PDB entry 3DUX | X-ray diffraction, 1.60 A resolution | chains L and H of the 3 polymer chains in the assembly

== Chain L ==
Name: Thrombin Light Chain
From: Homo sapiens
Notes: EC 3.4.21.5
UniProt: P00734 (THRB_HUMAN); residues 1-14 here correspond to UniProt positions 336-349 (UniProt number = residue number + 335)
Chain sequence (36 residues; row label = number of the first residue in the row; a row labelled like 14A-14N holds insertion residues (14A, then the next letters in order)):
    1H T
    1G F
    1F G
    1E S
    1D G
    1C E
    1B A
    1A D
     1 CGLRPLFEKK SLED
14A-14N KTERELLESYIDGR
Disordered / not traced: 1H, 1G, 1F, 1E, 1D, 1C, 14L-14N
UniProt features mapped onto this chain:
  - site: Arg14N (Cleavage)

== Chain H ==
Name: Thrombin Heavy Chain
From: Homo sapiens
Notes: EC 3.4.21.5
UniProt: P00734 (THRB_HUMAN); the construct lacks a stretch of the UniProt sequence and is renumbered around it, so the offset changes along the chain: 16-36 = UniProt 364-384; 37-60 = UniProt 386-409; 61-77 = UniProt 419-435; 78-97 = UniProt 437-456; 7 more segments
Chain sequence (259 residues; each row starts with the number of its first residue; note: 1 number in that range is skipped by the numbering (no residue carries it; nothing is unmodelled there); a row labelled like 60A-60I holds insertion residues (60A, then the next letters in order)):
    16 IVEGSDAEIG MSPWQVMLFR K
   36A S
    37 PQELLCGASL ISDRWVLTAA HCLL
60A-60I YPPWDKNFT
    61 ENDLLVRIGK HSRTRYE
   77A R
    78 NIEKISMLEK IYIHPRYNWR
   97A E
    98 NLDRDIALMK LKKPVAFSDY IHPVCLPDRE TA
129A-129C ASL
   130 LQAGYKGRVT GWGNLKETWT
149A-149E ANVGK
   150 GQPSVLQVVN LPIVERPVCK DSTRIRITDN MFCAG
  184A Y
   185 KP
186A-186D DEGK
   187 RGDACEGDSG GPFVMKSP
204A-204B FN
   205 NRWYQMGIVS WGE
   219 GCD
  221A R
   222 DGKYGFYTHV FRLKKWIQKV IDQFGE
Disordered / not traced: 147-149, 149A-149E, 150, 247
Disulfides: Cys42-Cys58, Cys168-Cys182, Cys191-Cys220
Ligand contacts: 64U (3-cyclohexyl-D-alanyl-N-(3-chlorobenzyl)-L-prolinamide): His57, Tyr60A, Trp60D, Glu97A, Asn98, Leu99, Ile174, Asp189, Ala190, Cys191, Glu192, Ser195, Val213, Ser214, Trp215, Gly216, Glu217, Gly219, Cys220, Gly226, Phe227, Tyr228
UniProt features mapped onto this chain:
  - region: Ala183 to Val200 (High affinity receptor-binding region which is also known as the TP508 peptide)
  - active site (Charge relay system): His57, Asp102, Ser195
  - glycosylation: Asn60G (N-linked (GlcNAc...) (complex) asparagine)

== Interface between chain L and chain H ==
Contacting residue pairs - 59 pairs, chain L then chain H:
  Cys1(L) - Pro120(H)
  Cys1(L) - Val121(H)
  Cys1(L) - Cys122(H)  disulfide
  Cys1(L) - Arg206(H)  hydrogen bond (backbone-side chain)
  Asp1A(L) - His119(H)  salt bridge
  Asp1A(L) - Arg206(H)
  Ala1B(L) - Arg206(H)  hydrogen bond (backbone-side chain)
  Gly2(L) - Trp29(H)
  Gly2(L) - Pro120(H)  hydrogen bond (backbone-backbone)
  Gly2(L) - Cys122(H)
  Gly2(L) - Arg206(H)
  Gly2(L) - Trp207(H)  hydrogen bond (backbone-backbone)
  Leu3(L) - His119(H)  hydrogen bond (backbone-side chain)
  Leu3(L) - Asn205(H)
  Leu3(L) - Arg206(H)
  Arg4(L) - Gly25(H)
  Arg4(L) - Met26(H)  hydrogen bond (side chain-backbone)
  Arg4(L) - Pro28(H)
  Arg4(L) - Trp29(H)
  Arg4(L) - Arg137(H)
  Arg4(L) - Trp207(H)
  Pro5(L) - Ser115(H)
  Pro5(L) - Asp116(H)
  Pro5(L) - His119(H)
  Leu6(L) - Asp116(H)
  Phe7(L) - Glu23(H)
  Phe7(L) - Ile24(H)
  Phe7(L) - Gly25(H)
  Phe7(L) - Met26(H)
  Glu8(L) - Lys202(H)  salt bridge
  Glu8(L) - Asn205(H)
  Glu8(L) - Trp207(H)  hydrogen bond
  Lys9(L) - His119(H)
  Asp14(L) - Glu23(H)
  Asp14(L) - Met26(H)
  Asp14(L) - Arg137(H)  salt bridge
  Asp14(L) - Trp207(H)
  Lys14A(L) - Glu23(H)  hydrogen bond (backbone-side chain)
  Thr14B(L) - Arg137(H)  hydrogen bond
  Thr14B(L) - Asn159(H)  hydrogen bond
  Glu14C(L) - Arg137(H)
  Glu14C(L) - Lys202(H)  salt bridge
  Glu14E(L) - Lys135(H)  salt bridge
  Glu14E(L) - Asn159(H)  hydrogen bond
  Glu14E(L) - Tyr184A(H)  hydrogen bond
  Leu14F(L) - Lys135(H)
  Leu14F(L) - Gly136(H)
  Leu14F(L) - Asn159(H)
  Leu14F(L) - Trp207(H)  hydrophobic
  Leu14G(L) - Pro204(H)  hydrophobic
  Ser14I(L) - Gly133(H)
  Ser14I(L) - Tyr134(H)
  Ser14I(L) - Lys135(H)  hydrogen bond (side chain-backbone)
  Tyr14J(L) - Tyr134(H)  hydrophobic
  Tyr14J(L) - Lys135(H)  hydrogen bond (side chain-backbone)
  Tyr14J(L) - Met201(H)
  Tyr14J(L) - Lys202(H)  hydrogen bond (side chain-backbone)
  Tyr14J(L) - Pro204(H)
  Ile14K(L) - Tyr134(H)  hydrogen bond (backbone-side chain)
Other interface residues (no listed pair), chain H (28 interface residues in all): Tyr117, Leu129C, Lys186D
Disulfides between the chains: Cys1(L)-Cys122(H)

== In short ==
The interface between chain L and chain H involves 21 residues on one side and 28 on the other; the contacts
include 1 disulfide bond, 16 hydrogen bonds and 5 salt bridges. Polar contacts include Asp1A(L)-His119(H),
Glu8(L)-Lys202(H) and Glu14E(L)-Lys135(H). Ligands of chain H: compound 64U.
Here chain L is Thrombin Light Chain and chain H is Thrombin Heavy Chain, both from Homo sapiens. Entry 3DUX
(Understanding Thrombin Inhibition) was determined by X-ray diffraction, deposited together with 2ZC9, 2ZDA,
2ZFP, 2ZGX, 2ZO3, 3DHK and 3F68.
